PDB entry 7U52 | electron microscopy, 3.40 A resolution | chains G and I of the 10 polymer chains in the assembly

[Chain G]
Name: Histone H2A type 1
Organism: Homo sapiens
UniProt: P0C0S8 (H2A1_HUMAN); residues 1-129 here correspond to UniProt positions 2-130 (UniProt number = residue number + 1)
Chain sequence (129 residues; each row starts with the number of its first residue):
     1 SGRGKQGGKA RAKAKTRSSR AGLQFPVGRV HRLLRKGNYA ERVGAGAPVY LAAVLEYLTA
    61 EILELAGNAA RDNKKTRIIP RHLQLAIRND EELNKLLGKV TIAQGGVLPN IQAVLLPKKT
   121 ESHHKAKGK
Disordered / not traced: 1-12, 118-129
UniProt features mapped onto this chain:
  - modified residue: Ser1 (N-acetylserine), Arg3 (Citrulline), Lys5 (N6-(2-hydroxyisobutyryl)lysine), Lys9 (N6-(2-hydroxyisobutyryl)lysine), Lys13 (N6-(beta-hydroxybutyryl)lysine), Lys36 (N6-(2-hydroxyisobutyryl)lysine), Lys74 (N6-(2-hydroxyisobutyryl)lysine), Lys75 (N6-(2-hydroxyisobutyryl)lysine), Lys95 (N6-(2-hydroxyisobutyryl)lysine), Lys99 (N6-glutaryllysine), Gln104 (N5-methylglutamine), Lys118 (N6-(2-hydroxyisobutyryl)lysine), Lys119 (N6-crotonyllysine), Thr120 (Phosphothreonine), Lys125 (N6-crotonyllysine)
  - cross-link (Glycyl lysine isopeptide (Lys-Gly)): Lys13 (interchain with G-Cter in ubiquitin), Lys15 (interchain with G-Cter in ubiquitin), Lys119 (interchain with G-Cter in ubiquitin)

[Chain I]
Molecule: 147-nt DNA strand
Sequence (147 nucleotides; row label = number of the first residue in the row):
     1 ATCGAGAATC CCGGTGCCGA GGCCGCTCAA TTGGTCGTAG ACAGCTCTAG CACCGCTTAA
    61 ACGCACGTAC GCGCTGTCCC CCGCGTTTTA ACCGCCAAGG GGATTACTCC CTAGTCTCCA
   121 GGCACGTGTC AGATATATAC ATXCGAT
Disordered / not traced: 1, 147
Modified positions: 3DR (1',2'-dideoxyribofuranose-5'-phosphate) at position 143

[How chain G and chain I interact]
Residue-residue contacts (15):
  Arg29(G) - DG122(I)  sugar contact
  Arg29(G) - DC123(I)  salt bridge to the phosphate
  Arg35(G) - DA113(I)  salt bridge to the phosphate
  Arg42(G) - DT112(I)  sugar contact
  Arg42(G) - DA113(I)  phosphate contact
  Val43(G) - DT112(I)  sugar contact
  Val43(G) - DA113(I)  hydrogen bond to the phosphate
  Gly44(G) - DT112(I)  phosphate contact
  Ala45(G) - DT112(I)  hydrogen bond to the phosphate
  Lys75(G) - DG132(I)  phosphate contact
  Lys75(G) - DA133(I)  salt bridge to the phosphate
  Thr76(G) - DA131(I)  phosphate contact
  Thr76(G) - DG132(I)  hydrogen bond to the phosphate
  Arg77(G) - DA131(I)  sugar contact
  Arg77(G) - DG132(I)  phosphate contact
Interface residues without a listed pair, chain G (14 interface residues in all): Lys13, Thr16, His31, Glu41, Lys74
Interface residues without a listed pair, chain I (9 interface residues in all): DA120, DG121

[Summary]
14 residues of chain G face 9 of chain I across their interface, with 3 hydrogen bonds and 3 salt bridges.
Among the polar pairs are Val43(G)-DA113(I), Ala45(G)-DT112(I) and Thr76(G)-DG132(I).
Chain G is Histone H2A type 1 (Homo sapiens) and chain I is a 147-nt DNA strand; the structure, nucleosome
core particle with AP-site at SHL-6.5, was determined by electron microscopy, deposited together with 7U50,
7U51 and 7U53.
